2RL8 - chains A and B; structure by X-ray diffraction, 1.45 A resolution.

== Chain A (and B) ==
Protein: Cation-dependent mannose-6-phosphate receptor
Organism: Bos taurus
Notes: chain B of this document is another copy of the same molecule, construct and numbering; everything in this record applies to it too
UniProtKB: P11456 (MPRD_BOVIN); residues 1-154 here correspond to UniProt positions 29-182 (UniProt number = residue number + 28)
Chain sequence (154 residues; each row starts with the number of its first residue):
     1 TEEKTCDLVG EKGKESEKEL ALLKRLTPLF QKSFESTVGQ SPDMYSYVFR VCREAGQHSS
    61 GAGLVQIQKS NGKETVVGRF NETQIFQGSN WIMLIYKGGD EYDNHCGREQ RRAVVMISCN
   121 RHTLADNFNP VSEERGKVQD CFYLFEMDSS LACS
Unresolved in the structure: 1-3, 40-42 (chain B: 1-3)
Disulfides: Cys-6/Cys-52, Cys-106/Cys-141, Cys-119/Cys-153
Glycans and other covalent adducts: N-acetylglucosamine (NAG) linked to Asn-81
Sequence notes: engineered mutation Gln-31 (Asn59 in P11456), Gln-57 (Asn85 in P11456), Gln-68 (Asn96 in P11456), Gln-87 (Asn115 in P11456)
Ion coordination: Mn2+: Asp-103 (together with 6-O-phosphono-beta-D-mannopyranose)
Small-molecule neighbours: 6-O-phosphono-beta-D-mannopyranose (M6D): Tyr-45, Gln-66, Lys-73, Thr-75, Tyr-102, Asp-103, Asn-104, His-105, Arg-111, Glu-133, Arg-135, Tyr-143

== How chain A and chain B interact ==
Contacting residue pairs - 39 pairs, chain A then chain B:
  Val-9(A) / Lys-137(B)
  Gly-10(A) / Val-138(B)
  Ser-16(A) / Glu-134(B)  hydrogen bond
  Ser-16(A) / Lys-137(B)
  Lys-18(A) / Glu-133(B)
  Lys-18(A) / Glu-134(B)
  Glu-19(A) / Lys-137(B)  salt bridge
  Gln-84(A) / Lys-137(B)
  Gln-84(A) / Asp-140(B)
  Gln-84(A) / Phe-142(B)
  Phe-86(A) / Phe-142(B)  hydrophobic
  Gln-87(A) / Leu-144(B)
  Gly-88(A) / Glu-146(B)
  Ser-89(A) / Glu-146(B)  hydrogen bond
  Trp-91(A) / Met-116(B)
  Trp-91(A) / Leu-144(B)  hydrophobic
  Trp-91(A) / Glu-146(B)  hydrogen bond
  Met-93(A) / Met-93(B)  hydrophobic
  Met-116(A) / Trp-91(B)
  Met-116(A) / Met-116(B)  hydrophobic
  Glu-133(A) / Lys-18(B)  hydrogen bond (backbone-side chain)
  Glu-134(A) / Ser-16(B)  hydrogen bond
  Glu-134(A) / Lys-18(B)
  Gly-136(A) / Ser-16(B)
  Lys-137(A) / Val-9(B)
  Lys-137(A) / Ser-16(B)
  Lys-137(A) / Glu-19(B)  salt bridge
  Lys-137(A) / Gln-84(B)
  Val-138(A) / Val-9(B)  hydrophobic
  Val-138(A) / Gly-10(B)
  Val-138(A) / Lys-14(B)
  Gln-139(A) / Val-9(B)
  Phe-142(A) / Gln-84(B)
  Phe-142(A) / Phe-86(B)  hydrophobic
  Leu-144(A) / Gln-87(B)
  Leu-144(A) / Trp-91(B)  hydrophobic
  Glu-146(A) / Gly-88(B)
  Glu-146(A) / Ser-89(B)  hydrogen bond (side chain-backbone)
  Glu-146(A) / Trp-91(B)  hydrogen bond
Interface residues without a listed pair, chain A (25 interface residues in all): Val-131, Ser-132, Asp-140
Interface residues without a listed pair, chain B (25 interface residues in all): Glu-15, Gly-136, Gln-139

== In short ==
Chain A and chain B each contribute 25 residues to their interface, with 7 hydrogen bonds and 2 salt bridges.
Polar contacts include Glu-19(A)/Lys-137(B), Ser-16(A)/Glu-134(B) and Ser-89(A)/Glu-146(B). Bound to chain A:
6-O-phosphono-beta-D-mannopyranose. Covalently linked N-acetylglucosamine: at Asn-81(A).
Both chains are Cation-dependent mannose-6-phosphate receptor (Bos taurus). Entry 2RL8 (Crystal Structure
cation-dependent mannose 6-phosphate receptor at pH 6.5 bound to M6P) was determined by X-ray diffraction,
deposited together with 3CY4, 2RL7, 2RL9 and 2RLB.
